6IAD - chain A; structure by X-ray diffraction, 2.05 A resolution.

Chain A:
Name: Histone acetyltransferase, ELP3 family
From: Methanocaldococcus infernus (strain DSM 11812 / JCM 15783 / ME)
Notes: EC 2.3.1.48
UniProt: D5VRB9 (D5VRB9_METIM); numbering as in UniProt (aligned over 55-534)
Amino-acid sequence (483 residues; each row starts with the number of its first residue):
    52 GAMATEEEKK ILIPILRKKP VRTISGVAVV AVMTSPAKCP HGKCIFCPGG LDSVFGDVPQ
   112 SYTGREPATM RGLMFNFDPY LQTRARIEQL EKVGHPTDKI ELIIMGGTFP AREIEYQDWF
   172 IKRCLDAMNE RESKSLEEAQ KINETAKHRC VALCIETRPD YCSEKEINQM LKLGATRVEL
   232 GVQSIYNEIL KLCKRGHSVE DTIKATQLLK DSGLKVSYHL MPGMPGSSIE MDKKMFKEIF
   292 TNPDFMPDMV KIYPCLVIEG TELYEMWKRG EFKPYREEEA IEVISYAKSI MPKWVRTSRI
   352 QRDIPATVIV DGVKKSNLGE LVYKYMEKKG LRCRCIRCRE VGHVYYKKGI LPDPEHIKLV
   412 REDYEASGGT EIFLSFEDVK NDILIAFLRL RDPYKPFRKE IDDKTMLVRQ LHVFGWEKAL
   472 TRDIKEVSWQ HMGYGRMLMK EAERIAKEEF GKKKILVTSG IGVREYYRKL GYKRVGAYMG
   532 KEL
Disordered / not traced: 52-71, 88-122
Disulfide bonds: C384-C389
Sequence notes: expression tag (52-54)
Curated features (UniProtKB/Swiss-Prot):
  - binding site ([4Fe-4S] cluster): C90, C95, C98
  - binding site (acetyl-CoA): K150, Q461 to V464, Y485 to R487, Y518
  - mutagenesis: C95 to C98 (Abolished tRNA uridine(34) acetyltransferase activity), K150 (K150A: Strongly reduced tRNA acetyl-coA hydrolase activity), K266 (K266A: Strongly reduced tRNA acetyl-coA hydrolase activity), Q461 (Q461A: Strongly reduced tRNA acetyl-coA hydrolase activity), H463 (H463A: Does not affect tRNA acetyl-coA hydrolase activity), Y517 (Y517A: Abolished tRNA uridine(34) acetyltransferase activity)
What the authors report for this chain:
  - conformationally variable residues (loop rearrangement, order/disorder transition): P87 to G123, G466 to G486
  - mutagenesis - H463A: unchanged catalytic activity on acetyl-CoA
  - mutagenesis - K150A, K266A, Q461A, Y517A: decreased catalytic activity on acetyl-CoA
  - mutagenesis - K150A: unchanged binding to acetyl-CoA
  - mutagenesis - K150A, K266A, Q461A, Y517A: unchanged binding to tRNA
  - catalytic residues: K150 (proposed by the authors, not directly observed)
  - mutagenesis - K266A, Q461A, Y517A: decreased binding to acetyl-CoA

Overview:
UniProt lists 3 [4Fe-4S] cluster-binding residues, 9 acetyl-CoA-binding residues and 9 mutagenesis sites. From
the paper: the catalytic residue K150; K150A, K266A and Q461A, among others, reduce catalytic activity on
acetyl-CoA; 5 substitutions were tested in all.
Chain A is Histone acetyltransferase, ELP3 family (Methanocaldococcus infernus (strain DSM 11812 / JCM 15783 /
ME)); the structure, Apo crystal structure of archaeal Methanocaldococcus infernus Elp3 (del1-54), was
determined by X-ray diffraction, deposited together with 6IA8 and 6IAZ.
